Entry 8EJE (electron microscopy, 3.69 A resolution); this record covers chains A and a of the 6 polymer chains in the assembly.

Chain A:
Molecule: Glycoprotein GP1
Source organism: Lassa mammarenavirus
UniProt: E9K9S8 (E9K9S8_LASV); numbering as in UniProt (aligned over 1-254)
Chain sequence (254 residues; row label = number of the first residue in the row):
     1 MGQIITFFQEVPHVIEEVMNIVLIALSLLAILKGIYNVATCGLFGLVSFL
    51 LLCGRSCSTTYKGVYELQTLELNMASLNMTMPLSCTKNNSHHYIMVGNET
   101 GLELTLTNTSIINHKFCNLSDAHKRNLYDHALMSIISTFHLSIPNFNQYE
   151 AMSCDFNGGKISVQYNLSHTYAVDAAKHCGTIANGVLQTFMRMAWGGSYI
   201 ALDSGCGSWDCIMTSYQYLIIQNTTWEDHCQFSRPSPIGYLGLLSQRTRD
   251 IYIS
Disordered / not traced: 1-59
Differences from the reference sequence: engineered mutation C206 (Lys in E9K9S8)
Disulfides: C85-C230, C117-C154, C179-C211
Covalently attached groups: glycan linked to N78; N-acetylglucosamine (NAG) linked to N88, N98, N108, N118, N166, N223
From the paper describing this entry:
  - post-translational modification sites: N98, N118, N166, N223
  - conformationally variable residues (loop rearrangement): N166 to T181

Chain a:
Molecule: Glycoprotein GP2
Source organism: Lassa mammarenavirus
UniProt: E9K9S8 (E9K9S8_LASV); numbering as in UniProt (aligned over 259-423)
Chain sequence (165 residues; each row starts with the number of its first residue):
   259 GTFTWTLSDSEGNETPGGYCLTRWMLIEAELKCFGNTAVAKCNEKHDEEF
   309 CDMLRLFDFNKQAIRRLKAPAQMSIQLINKAVNALINDQLIMKNHLRDIM
   359 CIPYCNYSKYWYLNHTVTGKTSLPRCWLVSNGSYLNETHFSDDIEQQADN
   409 MITELLQKEYIDRQG
Disordered / not traced: 420-423
Differences from the reference sequence: engineered mutation P328 (Glu in E9K9S8), C359 (Gly in E9K9S8)
Disulfides: C278-C291, C300-C309, C363-C384
Covalently attached groups: glycan linked to N364; N-acetylglucosamine (NAG) linked to N372, N389, N394

How chain A and chain a interact:
Residue-residue contacts (109; chain A residue first):
  Y61(A) - E395(a)  hydrogen bond
  Y61(A) - I402(a)
  K62(A) - E403(a)
  K62(A) - A406(a)
  K62(A) - D407(a)  salt bridge
  V64(A) - N372(a)
  V64(A) - H373(a)
  V64(A) - T374(a)  hydrogen bond (backbone-backbone)
  Y65(A) - L371(a)  hydrophobic
  Y65(A) - N372(a)
  Y65(A) - H373(a)
  Y65(A) - A406(a)  hydrophobic
  Y65(A) - M409(a)
  Y65(A) - I410(a)
  Y65(A) - L413(a)
  E66(A) - Y370(a)
  E66(A) - L371(a)
  E66(A) - N372(a)  hydrogen bond (backbone-backbone)
  L67(A) - W369(a)  hydrophobic
  L67(A) - Y370(a)
  L67(A) - L371(a)  hydrophobic
  L67(A) - E395(a)
  L67(A) - I402(a)  hydrophobic
  Q68(A) - W369(a)
  Q68(A) - Y370(a)  hydrogen bond
  Q68(A) - N372(a)  hydrogen bond
  T69(A) - K290(a)
  T69(A) - K367(a)
  T69(A) - Y368(a)
  T69(A) - W385(a)
  L70(A) - L279(a)  hydrophobic
  L70(A) - L284(a)  hydrophobic
  L70(A) - K290(a)
  L70(A) - F292(a)  hydrophobic
  L70(A) - F308(a)  hydrophobic
  L70(A) - S366(a)
  L70(A) - K367(a)
  L70(A) - Y368(a)  hydrogen bond (backbone-backbone)
  L70(A) - Y370(a)  hydrophobic
  E71(A) - L284(a)
  E71(A) - I285(a)  hydrogen bond (backbone-backbone)
  E71(A) - S366(a)
  E71(A) - K367(a)
  L72(A) - M283(a)
  L72(A) - I285(a)
  L72(A) - M311(a)  hydrophobic
  L72(A) - S366(a)  hydrogen bond (backbone-backbone)
  L72(A) - Y368(a)  hydrophobic
  N73(A) - W282(a)
  N73(A) - M283(a)  hydrogen bond (backbone-backbone)
  N73(A) - L284(a)
  N73(A) - I285(a)
  N73(A) - F315(a)
  M74(A) - M311(a)  hydrophobic
  M74(A) - Y365(a)
  S76(A) - W282(a)  hydrogen bond (side chain-backbone)
  S76(A) - N318(a)  hydrogen bond (backbone-side chain)
  L77(A) - M311(a)  hydrophobic
  L77(A) - L314(a)
  L77(A) - F315(a)  hydrophobic
  L77(A) - N318(a)
  N78(A) - M331(a)
  M79(A) - A329(a)
  M79(A) - M331(a)
  T80(A) - F317(a)
  T80(A) - N318(a)  hydrogen bond
  T80(A) - A321(a)
  T80(A) - M331(a)
  T80(A) - I336(a)
  M81(A) - L314(a)  hydrophobic
  M81(A) - M331(a)
  M81(A) - I336(a)  hydrophobic
  P82(A) - M331(a)
  V96(A) - Q330(a)  hydrogen bond (backbone-side chain)
  V96(A) - M331(a)
  G97(A) - Q330(a)
  T100(A) - Q330(a)
  D129(A) - Q330(a)
  A131(A) - Q330(a)
  A131(A) - M331(a)
  A131(A) - I333(a)  hydrophobic
  S134(A) - I333(a)
  R192(A) - H353(a)
  W195(A) - I349(a)
  W195(A) - N352(a)
  W195(A) - H353(a)
  W195(A) - C363(a)
  W195(A) - Y365(a)  hydrophobic
  Y199(A) - D356(a)  hydrogen bond
  Y199(A) - Y362(a)  hydrogen bond
  C206(A) - D356(a)
  C206(A) - M358(a)
  C206(A) - C359(a)  disulfide
  G207(A) - I357(a)
  G207(A) - M358(a)  hydrogen bond (backbone-backbone)
  S208(A) - M358(a)
  S208(A) - C359(a)  hydrogen bond (backbone-side chain)
  D210(A) - I357(a)
  R234(A) - I285(a)
  I238(A) - Y365(a)  hydrophobic
  Y240(A) - I333(a)
  Y240(A) - N337(a)  hydrogen bond
  L241(A) - L314(a)  hydrophobic
  L241(A) - V340(a)  hydrophobic
  L244(A) - N337(a)
  L244(A) - V340(a)  hydrophobic
  S245(A) - V340(a)
  S245(A) - D346(a)
  Q246(A) - M350(a)
Also at the interface, not in a pair above, chain A (45 interface residues in all): T60, I135, W209, P237, G242
Also at the interface, not in a pair above, chain a (57 interface residues in all): I322, P328, N341, I344, P382, Y392
Inter-chain disulfides: C206(A)-C359(a)

Summary:
Chain A and chain a form an interface of 45 and 57 residues respectively; the contacts include 1 disulfide
bond, 18 hydrogen bonds and 1 salt bridge. Polar contacts include K62(A)-D407(a), Y61(A)-E395(a) and
Q68(A)-Y370(a). From the paper: modification sites N98(A), N118(A) and N166(A) among others; conformational
variability at N166(A).
Chain A is Glycoprotein GP1 and chain a is Glycoprotein GP2, both from Lassa mammarenavirus; the structure,
Structure of lineage II Lassa virus glycoprotein complex (strain NIG08-A41), was determined by electron
microscopy (same publication as 8EJD, 8EJF, 8EJG and 8EJI).
